8DH6 - chains a and f of the 9 polymer chains in the assembly; structure by electron microscopy, 2.94 A resolution.

== Chain a ==
Molecule: Cytochrome c oxidase subunit 1
From: Saccharomyces cerevisiae
Notes: EC 7.1.1.9
UniProt: P00401 (COX1_YEAST); numbering as in UniProt (aligned over 1-534)
Chain sequence (534 residues; each row starts with the number of its first residue):
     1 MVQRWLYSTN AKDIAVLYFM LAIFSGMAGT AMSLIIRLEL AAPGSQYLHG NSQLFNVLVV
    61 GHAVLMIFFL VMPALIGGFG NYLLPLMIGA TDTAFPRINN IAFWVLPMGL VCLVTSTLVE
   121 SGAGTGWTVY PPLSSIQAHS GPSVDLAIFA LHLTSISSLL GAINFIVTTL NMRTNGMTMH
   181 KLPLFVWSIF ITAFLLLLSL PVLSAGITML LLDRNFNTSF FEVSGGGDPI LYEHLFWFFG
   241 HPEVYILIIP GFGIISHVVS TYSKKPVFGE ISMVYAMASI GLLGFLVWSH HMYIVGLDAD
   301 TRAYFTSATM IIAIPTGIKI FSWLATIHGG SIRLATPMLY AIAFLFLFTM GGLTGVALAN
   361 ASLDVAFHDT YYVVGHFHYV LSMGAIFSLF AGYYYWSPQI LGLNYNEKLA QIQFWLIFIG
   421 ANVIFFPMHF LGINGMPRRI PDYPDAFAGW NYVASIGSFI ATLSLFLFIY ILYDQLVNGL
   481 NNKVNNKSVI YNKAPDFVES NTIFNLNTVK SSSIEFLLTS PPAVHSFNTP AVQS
Curated features (UniProtKB/Swiss-Prot):
  - binding site (Ca(2+)): Glu-39, Ala-42, Gly-44, Pro-441
  - binding site (Fe(II)-heme a): His-62, His-378
  - binding site (Cu cation): His-241, His-290, His-291
  - binding site (O2): Tyr-245
  - binding site (Mg(2+)): His-368, Asp-369
  - binding site (heme a3): His-376
  - cross-link: His-241 to Tyr-245 (1'-histidyl-3'-tyrosine (His-Tyr))
Ion coordination: Ca2+: Glu-39, Ala-42, Gly-44; heme a Fe site 1: His-62, His-378; Cu ion: His-290, His-291; heme a Fe site 2 near His-376 (its only coordinating residue here)
Residues lining bound ligands:
  - heme a (HEA), molecule 1: Phe-19, Ile-23, Gly-26, Met-27, Thr-30, Ser-33, Ile-36, Arg-37, Phe-55, Val-59, His-62, Ala-63, Met-66, Ile-67, Leu-70, Val-71, Gly-126, Trp-127, Tyr-371, Val-374, Phe-377, His-378, Leu-381, Ser-382, Ile-386, Leu-389, Phe-390, Tyr-393, Ile-417, Ile-424, Phe-425, Met-428, Arg-438, Arg-439, Ile-440, Ser-458, Ala-461, Leu-465, Phe-468
  - heme a (HEA), molecule 2: Trp-127, Thr-128, Trp-237, His-241, Val-244, Tyr-245, Ile-248, His-290, His-291, Thr-309, Ile-312, Ala-313, Thr-316, Gly-317, Ile-320, Phe-321, Phe-348, Thr-349, Gly-352, Leu-353, Gly-355, Val-356, Leu-358, Ala-359, Asp-364, His-368, Val-373, His-376, Phe-377, Val-380, Leu-381, Arg-438, Arg-439

== Chain f ==
Molecule: Cytochrome c oxidase subunit 6, mitochondrial
From: Saccharomyces cerevisiae
UniProt: P00427 (COX6_YEAST); residue numbers follow UniProt; this construct covers 41-148
Chain sequence (108 residues; each row starts with the number of its first residue):
    41 SDAHDEETFE EFTARYEKEF DEAYDLFEVQ RVLNNCFSYD LVPAPAVIEK ALRAARRVND
   101 LPTAIRVFEA LKYKVENEDQ YKAYLDELKD VRQELGVPLK EELFPSSS
Not modelled in the structure: 41-44, 147-148

== Interface between chain a and chain f ==
Residue-residue contacts - 14 pairs, chain a then chain f:
  Asp-496(a) / Asn-74(f)  hydrogen bond
  Phe-497(a) / Arg-106(f)
  Phe-497(a) / Glu-109(f)
  Phe-497(a) / Ala-110(f)
  Val-498(a) / Gln-70(f)  hydrogen bond (backbone-side chain)
  Val-498(a) / Leu-73(f)  hydrophobic
  Val-498(a) / Asn-74(f)
  Val-498(a) / Arg-106(f)
  Glu-499(a) / Gln-70(f)
  Ser-500(a) / Gln-70(f)  hydrogen bond (backbone-side chain)
  Ile-503(a) / Phe-67(f)  hydrophobic
  Ile-503(a) / Gln-70(f)
  Leu-506(a) / Phe-67(f)  hydrophobic
  Asn-507(a) / Phe-67(f)
Also at the interface, not in a pair above, chain f (9 interface residues in all): Leu-66, Tyr-113

== Summary ==
8 residues of chain a face 9 of chain f across their interface, with 3 hydrogen bonds. Polar pairs include
Asp-496(a)/Asn-74(f), Val-498(a)/Gln-70(f) and Ser-500(a)/Gln-70(f). Chain a binds heme a.
Here chain a is Cytochrome c oxidase subunit 1 and chain f is Cytochrome c oxidase subunit 6, mitochondrial,
both from Saccharomyces cerevisiae. Entry 8DH6 (Cryo-EM structure of Saccharomyces cerevisiae cytochrome c
oxidase (Complex IV) extracted in lipid nanodiscs) was determined by electron microscopy.
